Entry 6AMA (X-ray diffraction, 3.09 A resolution); this record covers chains G and R of the 13 polymer chains in the assembly.

# Chain G
Protein: Putative DNA-binding protein
Organism: Streptomyces venezuelae
UniProtKB: A0A0M7QSG5 (A0A0M7QSG5_STRVZ); residue numbers follow UniProt; this construct covers 1-68
Chain sequence (71 residues; numbered -2 to 68; the number before each row is that of its first residue; numbers below 1 keep their minus sign (Gly-2 is residue -2)):
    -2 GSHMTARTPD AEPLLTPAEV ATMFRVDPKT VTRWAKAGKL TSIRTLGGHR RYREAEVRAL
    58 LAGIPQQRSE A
Unresolved in the structure: -2 to 8, 63-68
Construct notes: expression tag (-2 to 0)
What the authors report for this chain:
  - binding site for the 99-nt DNA strand: Thr27, Arg30, Trp31, His46, Arg48

# Chain R
Molecule: 99-nt DNA strand
Sequence (99 nucleotides; row label = number of the first residue in the row):
    11 ATTCGGGTAA TTCGGGTAAT TCGGGTAATT CGGGTAATTC GGGTAATTCG GGTAATTCGG
    71 GTAATTCGGG TAATTCGGGT AATTCGGGTA ATTCGGGTA

# Chain G / chain R interface
Pairs across the interface (15):
  Pro14(G) - DT31(R)  phosphate contact
  Ala15(G) - DT31(R)  hydrogen bond to the phosphate
  Pro25(G) - DT31(R)  phosphate contact
  Lys26(G) - DC32(R)  base contact
  Lys26(G) - DG33(R)  hydrogen bond to the base
  Lys26(G) - DG34(R)  hydrogen bond to the base
  Thr29(G) - DC32(R)  hydrogen bond to the phosphate
  Lys33(G) - DG33(R)  salt bridge to the phosphate
  Lys33(G) - DG34(R)  salt bridge to the phosphate
  Arg41(G) - DG33(R)  salt bridge to the phosphate
  Gly45(G) - DC32(R)  sugar contact
  His46(G) - DT31(R)  sugar contact
  His46(G) - DC32(R)  sugar contact
  Arg47(G) - DC32(R)  hydrogen bond to the phosphate
  Arg47(G) - DG33(R)  salt bridge to the phosphate
Interface residues without a listed pair, chain G (12 interface residues in all): Thr13, Tyr49
Interface residues without a listed pair, chain R (5 interface residues in all): DT30

# Overview
The interface between chain G and chain R involves 12 residues on one side and 5 on the other; the contacts
include 5 hydrogen bonds and 4 salt bridges. Polar contacts include Lys26(G)-DG33(R), Lys26(G)-DG34(R) and
Ala15(G)-DT31(R). From the paper: a binding site for the 99-nt DNA strand at Thr27(G), Arg30(G) and Trp31(G)
among others.
Here chain G is Putative DNA-binding protein (Streptomyces venezuelae) and chain R is a 99-nt DNA strand.
Entry 6AMA (Structure of S. coelicolor/S. venezuelae BldC-smeA-ssfA complex to 3.09 Angstrom) was determined
by X-ray diffraction (same publication as 6AMK).
